PDB entry 7CX2 | electron microscopy, 2.80 A resolution | chains B and N of the 5 polymer chains in the assembly

# Chain B
Molecule: Guanine nucleotide-binding protein G(I)/G(S)/G(T) subunit beta-1
From: Homo sapiens
UniProt: P62873 (GBB1_HUMAN); residue numbers follow UniProt; this construct covers 2-340
Chain sequence (358 residues; row label = number of the first residue in the row; numbers below 1 keep their minus sign (Met-17 is residue -17)):
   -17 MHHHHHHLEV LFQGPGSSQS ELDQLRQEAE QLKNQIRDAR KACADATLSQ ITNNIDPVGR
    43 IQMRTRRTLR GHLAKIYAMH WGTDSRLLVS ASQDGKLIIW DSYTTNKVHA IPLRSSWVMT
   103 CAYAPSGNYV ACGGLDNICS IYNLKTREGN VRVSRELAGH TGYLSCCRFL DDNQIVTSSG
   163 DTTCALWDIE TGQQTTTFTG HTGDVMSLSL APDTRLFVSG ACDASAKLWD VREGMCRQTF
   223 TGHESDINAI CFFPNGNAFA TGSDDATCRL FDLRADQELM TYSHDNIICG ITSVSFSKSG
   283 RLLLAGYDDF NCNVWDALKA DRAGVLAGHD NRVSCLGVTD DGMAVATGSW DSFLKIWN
Disordered / not traced: -17 to 0
Sequence notes: initiating methionine (-17); expression tag (-16 to 1)
Swiss-Prot annotation at these positions:
  - modified residue: Ser2 (N-acetylserine), His266 (Phosphohistidine)
  - natural variant: Leu30 (L30F: In MRD42; uncertain significance), Arg52 (R52G: In MRD42), Gly64 (G64V: In MRD42), Asp76 (D76E: In MRD42; D76G: In MRD42), Gly77 (G77S: In MRD42), Lys78 (K78R: In MRD42), Ile80 (I80N: In MRD42; I80T: In MRD42), His91 (H91R: In MRD42; uncertain significance), Ala92 (A92T: In MRD42), Pro94 (P94S: In MRD42), Leu95 (L95P: In MRD42), Arg96 (R96L: In MRD42), 5 further natural variant entries in UniProt

# Chain N
Molecule: Nanobody-35
From: synthetic construct
Notes: antibody fragment or engineered binder
Chain sequence (128 residues; each row starts with the number of its first residue):
     1 QVQLQESGGG LVQPGGSLRL SCAASGFTFS NYKMNWVRQA PGKGLEWVSD ISQSGASISY
    61 TGSVKGRFTI SRDNAKNTLY LQMNSLKPED TAVYYCARCP APFTRDCFDV TSTTYAYRGQ
   121 GTQVTVSS
Cystine bridges: Cys22-Cys96, Cys99-Cys107

# Interface between chain B and chain N
Residue-residue contacts - 18 pairs, chain B then chain N:
  Arg8(B) with Gln120(N)
  Lys15(B) with Gln1(N)
  Thr184(B) with Thr114(N)
  Cys204(B) with Tyr117(N), hydrogen bond (backbone-side chain)
  Ala206(B) with Tyr117(N)
  Thr223(B) with Gln1(N)
  Glu226(B) with Val2(N); Gly26(N); Phe27(N); Thr28(N), hydrogen bond (side chain-backbone); Tyr32(N), hydrogen bond; Arg98(N), hydrogen bond (backbone-side chain)
  Ser227(B) with Pro100(N), hydrogen bond (side chain-backbone); Tyr117(N)
  Asp228(B) with Pro100(N); Tyr117(N), hydrogen bond
  Asp246(B) with Pro102(N)
  Ile270(B) with Phe103(N), hydrophobic
Other interface residues (no listed pair), chain B (14 interface residues in all): Asp205, His225, Asp247
Other interface residues (no listed pair), chain N (15 interface residues in all): Ala101, Ala116

# Overview
14 residues of chain B and 15 residues of chain N are in contact; the contacts include 6 hydrogen bonds. Polar
pairs include Cys204(B)-Tyr117(N), Glu226(B)-Thr28(N) and Glu226(B)-Tyr32(N).
Here chain B is Guanine nucleotide-binding protein G(I)/G(S)/G(T) subunit beta-1 (Homo sapiens) and chain N is
Nanobody-35 (synthetic construct). Entry 7CX2 (Cryo-EM structure of the PGE2-bound EP2-Gs complex) was
determined by electron microscopy, deposited together with 7CX3 and 7CX4.
